9GB2 - chains S and T of the 42 polymer chains in the assembly; structure by electron microscopy, 3.43 A resolution.

== Chain S (and T) ==
Molecule: gp61 - Tail tube initiator
Organism: Clostridioides difficile
Notes: chain T of this document is another copy of the same molecule, construct and numbering; everything in this record applies to it too
UniProtKB: A0A9X8RMX4 (A0A9X8RMX4_CLODI); numbering as in UniProt (aligned over 1-223)
Chain sequence (223 residues; numbered 1 to 223; the number before each row is that of its first residue):
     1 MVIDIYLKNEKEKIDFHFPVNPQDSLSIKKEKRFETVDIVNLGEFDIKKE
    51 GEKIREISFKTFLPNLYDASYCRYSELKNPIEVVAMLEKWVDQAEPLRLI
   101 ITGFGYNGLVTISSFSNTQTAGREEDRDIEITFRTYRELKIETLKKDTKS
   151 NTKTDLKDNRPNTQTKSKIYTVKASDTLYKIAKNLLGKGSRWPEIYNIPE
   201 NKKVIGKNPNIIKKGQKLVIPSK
Disordered / not traced: 1, 68-74, 142-149, 216

== Interface between chain S and chain T ==
Contacting residue pairs - 54 pairs, chain S then chain T:
  D24(S) - Q119(T)
  D24(S) - T120(T)
  D24(S) - A121(T)  hydrogen bond (backbone-backbone)
  S25(S) - T118(T)
  S25(S) - Q119(T)
  S25(S) - T120(T)
  L26(S) - T118(T)
  L26(S) - Q119(T)  hydrogen bond (backbone-backbone)
  S27(S) - N117(T)
  S27(S) - T118(T)
  I28(S) - S116(T)
  I28(S) - N117(T)  hydrogen bond (backbone-backbone)
  K29(S) - F115(T)
  K29(S) - S116(T)
  K30(S) - E88(T)
  K30(S) - D92(T)  salt bridge
  K30(S) - S114(T)
  K30(S) - F115(T)  hydrogen bond (backbone-backbone)
  E31(S) - S113(T)
  E31(S) - S114(T)
  K32(S) - V91(T)
  K32(S) - Q93(T)
  K32(S) - T111(T)  hydrogen bond
  K32(S) - I112(T)
  K32(S) - S113(T)  hydrogen bond (backbone-backbone)
  F34(S) - R134(T)
  T36(S) - R134(T)
  D38(S) - R33(T)  salt bridge
  I39(S) - L139(T)  hydrophobic
  N41(S) - E50(T)
  L42(S) - G51(T)
  L42(S) - E52(T)  hydrogen bond (backbone-backbone)
  L42(S) - R137(T)  hydrogen bond (backbone-side chain)
  G43(S) - R33(T)
  G43(S) - G51(T)
  G43(S) - E52(T)
  G43(S) - R137(T)
  E44(S) - E52(T)  hydrogen bond (backbone-backbone)
  E44(S) - K53(T)
  E44(S) - I54(T)  hydrogen bond (side chain-backbone)
  E44(S) - R137(T)  hydrogen bond (backbone-side chain)
  F45(S) - R137(T)
  F45(S) - E138(T)
  F45(S) - L139(T)  hydrophobic
  D46(S) - R134(T)  salt bridge
  I47(S) - L139(T)  hydrophobic
  K48(S) - D92(T)  hydrogen bond (side chain-backbone)
  K48(S) - A94(T)
  R55(S) - E88(T)  salt bridge
  G103(S) - Q119(T)
  G103(S) - R127(T)  hydrogen bond (backbone-side chain)
  F104(S) - N117(T)
  F104(S) - Q119(T)  hydrogen bond (backbone-side chain)
  F104(S) - R127(T)  hydrogen bond (backbone-side chain)
Other interface residues (no listed pair), chain S (27 interface residues in all): V2, I3, G105
Other interface residues (no listed pair), chain T (29 interface residues in all): E124, T135

== Overview ==
Chain S and chain T form an interface of 27 and 29 residues respectively, with 15 hydrogen bonds and 4 salt
bridges. Among the polar pairs are K30(S)-D92(T), D38(S)-R33(T) and D46(S)-R134(T).
Chain S and chain T are both gp61 - Tail tube initiator (Clostridioides difficile); the structure, Extended
phiCD508 baseplate, was determined by electron microscopy (same publication as 9G8S, 9GB0, 9GB1, 9GB5 and
9GB7).
